PDB entry 7UGO | electron microscopy, 4.10 A resolution (low resolution: residue-level contacts below are approximate; hydrogen-bond / salt-bridge calls are withheld) | chains B and N of the 18 polymer chains in the assembly

[Chain B]
Name: Envelope glycoprotein gp120
Organism: Human immunodeficiency virus 1
UniProtKB: Q2N0S5 (Q2N0S5_9HIV1); aligned to UniProt positions 31-496 over residues 32-506 (the alignment contains insertions or deletions, so no single offset holds)
Amino-acid sequence (466 residues; row label = number of the first residue in the row; note: 11 numbers in that range are skipped by the numbering (no residue carries them; nothing is unmodelled there)):
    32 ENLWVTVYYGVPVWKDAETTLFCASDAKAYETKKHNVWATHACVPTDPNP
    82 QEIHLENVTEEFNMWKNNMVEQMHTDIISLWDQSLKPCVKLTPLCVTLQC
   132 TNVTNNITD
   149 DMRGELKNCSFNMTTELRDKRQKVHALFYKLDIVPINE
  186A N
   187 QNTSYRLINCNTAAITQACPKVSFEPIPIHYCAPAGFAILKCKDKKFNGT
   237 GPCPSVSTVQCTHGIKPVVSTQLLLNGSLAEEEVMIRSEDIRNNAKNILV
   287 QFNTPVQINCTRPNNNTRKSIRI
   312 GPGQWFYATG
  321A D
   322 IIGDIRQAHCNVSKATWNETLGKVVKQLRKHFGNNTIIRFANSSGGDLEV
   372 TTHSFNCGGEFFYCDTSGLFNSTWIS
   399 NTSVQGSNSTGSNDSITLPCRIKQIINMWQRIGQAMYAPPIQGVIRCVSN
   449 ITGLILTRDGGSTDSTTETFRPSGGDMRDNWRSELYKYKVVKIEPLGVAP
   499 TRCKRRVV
Unresolved in the structure: 62-63, 135-136, 149-151, 399-410
Sequence notes: conflict Lys-64 (Glu63 in Q2N0S5), Arg-169 (Lys160 in Q2N0S5), His-173 (Tyr164 in Q2N0S5), Ala-174 (Ser165 in Q2N0S5), Lys-178 (Arg169 in Q2N0S5), Ile-181 (Val172 in Q2N0S5), Pro-183 (Gln174 in Q2N0S5), Thr-189 (Lys188 in Q2N0S5), Ser-190 (Glu189 in Q2N0S5), Ala-199 (Ser198 in Q2N0S5), Asp-276 (Asn275 in Q2N0S5), Arg-278 (Thr277 in Q2N0S5), Trp-316 (Ala313 in Q2N0S5), Asn-332 (Thr330 in Q2N0S5), Asp-386 (Asn384 in Q2N0S5), Asp-462 (Asn459 in Q2N0S5), Ser-471 (Gly468 in Q2N0S5), Cys-501 (Ala498 in Q2N0S5)
Cystine bridges: Cys-54/Cys-74, Cys-119/Cys-205, Cys-126/Cys-196, Cys-131/Cys-157, Cys-218/Cys-247, Cys-228/Cys-239, Cys-296/Cys-331, Cys-378/Cys-445, Cys-385/Cys-418
Covalent attachments: N-acetylglucosamine (NAG) linked to Asn-88, Asn-133, Asn-156, Asn-160, Asn-234, Asn-295, Asn-301, Asn-363, Asn-392, Asn-448; glycan linked to Asn-262, Asn-332
Reported in the primary citation:
  - post-translational modification sites: Asn-234, Asn-363, Asn-392

[Chain N]
Name: 10-1074 Fab heavy chain
Organism: Homo sapiens
Notes: antibody fragment or engineered binder
Amino-acid sequence (133 residues; each row starts with the number of its first residue; a row labelled like 82A-82C holds insertion residues (82A, then the next letters in order)):
     1 QVQLQESGPGLVKPSETLSVTCSVSGDSMNNYYWTWIRQSPGKGLEWIGY
    51 ISDRESATYNPSLNSRVVISRDTSKNQLSLKL
82A-82C NSV
    83 TPADTAVYYCATARRGQR
100A-100P IYGVVSFGEFFYYYSM
   101 DVWGKGTTVTVSSA
Cystine bridges: Cys-22/Cys-92

[How chain B and chain N interact]
Residue-residue contacts - 5 pairs, chain B then chain N:
  Ile-326(B) / Glu-100I(N)
  Arg-327(B) / Tyr-100B(N)
  Arg-327(B) / Glu-100I(N)
  Thr-415(B) / Phe-100G(N)
  Pro-417(B) / Phe-100G(N)
Other interface residues (no listed pair), chain B (7 interface residues in all): Asp-325, Gln-328, His-330
Other interface residues (no listed pair), chain N (5 interface residues in all): Gly-100C, Val-100D

[Summary]
Chain B and chain N form an interface of 7 and 5 residues respectively. N-acetylglucosamine is covalently
linked to Asn-88(B), Asn-133(B), Asn-156(B), Asn-160(B), Asn-234(B) and Asn-295(B) and 4 more. From the paper:
modification sites Asn-234(B), Asn-363(B) and Asn-392(B).
Here chain B is Envelope glycoprotein gp120 (Human immunodeficiency virus 1) and chain N is 10-1074 Fab heavy
chain (Homo sapiens). Entry 7UGO (Cryo-EM structure of BG24 inferred germline Fabs with mature CDR3s and
10-1074 Fabs in complex with ...) was determined by electron microscopy, deposited together with 7UGM, 7UGP,
7UGQ and 7UGN.
